Entry 8DR3 (electron microscopy, 2.20 A resolution); this record covers chains A and K of the 12 polymer chains in the assembly.

# Chain A
Molecule: Replication factor C subunit 1
From: Saccharomyces cerevisiae
UniProt: P38630 (RFC1_YEAST); residue numbers follow UniProt; this construct covers 1-861
Amino-acid sequence (918 residues; numbered 1 to 918; the number before each row is that of its first residue):
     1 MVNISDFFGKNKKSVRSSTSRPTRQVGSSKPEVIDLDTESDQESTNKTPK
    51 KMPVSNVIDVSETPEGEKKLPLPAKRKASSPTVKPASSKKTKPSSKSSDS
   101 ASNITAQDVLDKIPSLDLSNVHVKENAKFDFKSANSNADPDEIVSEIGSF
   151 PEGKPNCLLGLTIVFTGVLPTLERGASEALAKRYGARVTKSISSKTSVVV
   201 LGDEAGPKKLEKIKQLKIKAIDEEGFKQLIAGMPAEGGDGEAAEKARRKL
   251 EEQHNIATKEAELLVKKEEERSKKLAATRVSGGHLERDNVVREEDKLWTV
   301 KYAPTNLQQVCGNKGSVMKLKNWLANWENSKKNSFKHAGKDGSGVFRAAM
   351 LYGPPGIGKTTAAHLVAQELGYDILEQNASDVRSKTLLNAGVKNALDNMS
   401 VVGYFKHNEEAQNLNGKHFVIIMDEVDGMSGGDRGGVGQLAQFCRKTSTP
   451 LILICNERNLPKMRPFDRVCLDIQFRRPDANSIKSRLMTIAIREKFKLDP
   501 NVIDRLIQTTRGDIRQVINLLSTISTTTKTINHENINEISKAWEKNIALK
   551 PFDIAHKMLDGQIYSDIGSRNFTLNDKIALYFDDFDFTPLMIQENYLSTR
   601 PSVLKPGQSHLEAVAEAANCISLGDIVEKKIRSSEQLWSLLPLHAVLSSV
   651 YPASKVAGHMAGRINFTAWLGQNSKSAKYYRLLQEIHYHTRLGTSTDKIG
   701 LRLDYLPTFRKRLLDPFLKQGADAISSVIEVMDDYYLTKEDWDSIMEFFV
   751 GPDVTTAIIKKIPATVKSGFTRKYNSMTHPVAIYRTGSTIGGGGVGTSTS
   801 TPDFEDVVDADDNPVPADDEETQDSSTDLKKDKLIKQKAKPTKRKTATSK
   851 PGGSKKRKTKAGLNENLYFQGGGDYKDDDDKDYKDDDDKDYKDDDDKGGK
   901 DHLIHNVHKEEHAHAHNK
Not modelled in the structure: 1-102, 119-148, 282-287, 408-412, 787-918
Differences from the reference sequence: expression tag (862-918)
Bound ions: Mg2+: Thr360 (together with ATP-gamma-S)
Small-molecule neighbours: ATP-gamma-S (AGS; phosphothiophosphoric acid-adenylate ester): Thr299, Tyr302, Ala303, Pro304, Gln309, Val310, Cys311, Pro354, Pro355, Gly356, Ile357, Gly358, Lys359, Thr360, Thr361, Asn456, Arg486, Ile514, Arg515, Ile518
Swiss-Prot annotation at these positions:
  - motif (Nuclear localization signal): Lys830 to Leu834, Lys855 to Lys860
  - binding site (ATP): Thr299, Cys311, Gly353 to Thr361, Asn456
  - modified residue: Thr38 (Phosphothreonine), Ser40 (Phosphoserine), Thr63 (Phosphothreonine)
From the paper describing this entry:
  - binding site for the 13-nt DNA strand (chain K): Gly167, Arg174, Lys208, Lys209, Lys314, Gly315, His556, Ile664
  - binding site for the 13-nt DNA strand: Thr189, Lys190, Ser191, Ser193, Ser194, Asn459, Gln474, Arg477, Phe552, Phe587, Phe666, Leu670

# Chain K
Molecule: 13-nt DNA strand
Sequence (13 nucleotides; numbered -2 to 10; the number before each row is that of its first residue; numbers below 1 keep their minus sign (DT-2 is residue -2)):
    -2 TTAGGGGGGGGGA

# Chain A / chain K interface
Residue-residue contacts (24; chain A residue first):
  Gly167(A) with DT-2(K), phosphate contact
  Val168(A) with DT-2(K), phosphate contact
  Arg174(A) with DT-2(K), salt bridge to the phosphate
  Lys190(A) with DT-1(K), hydrogen bond to the base
  Ser191(A) with DT-1(K), base contact
  Asp203(A) with DT-2(K), phosphate contact
  Glu204(A) with DT-2(K), phosphate contact
  Gly206(A) with DT-2(K), phosphate contact; DT-1(K), phosphate contact
  Pro207(A) with DT-1(K), phosphate contact
  Lys208(A) with DT-1(K), hydrogen bond to the phosphate; DG1(K), salt bridge to the phosphate
  Lys209(A) with DT-2(K), sugar contact; DT-1(K), phosphate contact
  Lys245(A) with DG9(K), salt bridge to the phosphate
  Lys249(A) with DG8(K), salt bridge to the phosphate
  Lys314(A) with DG6(K), phosphate contact
  Gly315(A) with DG6(K), hydrogen bond to the phosphate
  His556(A) with DA0(K), salt bridge to the phosphate
  Met660(A) with DA0(K), sugar contact
  Gly662(A) with DA0(K), sugar contact
  Arg663(A) with DA0(K), base contact; DG1(K), sugar contact
  Ile664(A) with DA0(K), hydrogen bond to the base
Also at the interface, not in a pair above, chain A (25 interface residues in all): Asn313, Arg476, Phe552, Asp560, His659
Also at the interface, not in a pair above, chain K (9 interface residues in all): DG5, DG7

# Summary
25 residues of chain A face 9 of chain K across their interface; the contacts include 4 hydrogen bonds and 5
salt bridges. Polar contacts include Lys190(A)-DT-1(K), Ile664(A)-DA0(K) and Lys208(A)-DT-1(K). The paper
reports a binding site for the 13-nt DNA strand at Thr189(A), Lys190(A) and Ser191(A) among others; a binding
site for the 13-nt DNA strand (chain K) at Gly167(A), Arg174(A) and Lys208(A) among others.
Chain A is Replication factor C subunit 1 (Saccharomyces cerevisiae) and chain K is a 13-nt DNA strand; the
structure, Closed state of RFC:PCNA bound to a 3' ss/dsDNA junction (DNA2) with NTD, was determined by
electron microscopy together with 8DQW, 8DQX, 8DQZ, 8DR0, 8DR1, 8DR4 and 3 further entries from the same
study.
